3HNF - chains A and B; structure by X-ray diffraction, 3.16 A resolution.

== Chain A (and B) ==
Molecule: Ribonucleoside-diphosphate reductase large subunit
Source organism: Homo sapiens
Notes: EC 1.17.4.1; chain B of this document is another copy of the same molecule, construct and numbering; everything in this record applies to it too
UniProt: P23921 (RIR1_HUMAN); numbering as in UniProt (aligned over 1-792)
Amino-acid sequence (792 residues; numbered 1 to 792; the number before each row is that of its first residue):
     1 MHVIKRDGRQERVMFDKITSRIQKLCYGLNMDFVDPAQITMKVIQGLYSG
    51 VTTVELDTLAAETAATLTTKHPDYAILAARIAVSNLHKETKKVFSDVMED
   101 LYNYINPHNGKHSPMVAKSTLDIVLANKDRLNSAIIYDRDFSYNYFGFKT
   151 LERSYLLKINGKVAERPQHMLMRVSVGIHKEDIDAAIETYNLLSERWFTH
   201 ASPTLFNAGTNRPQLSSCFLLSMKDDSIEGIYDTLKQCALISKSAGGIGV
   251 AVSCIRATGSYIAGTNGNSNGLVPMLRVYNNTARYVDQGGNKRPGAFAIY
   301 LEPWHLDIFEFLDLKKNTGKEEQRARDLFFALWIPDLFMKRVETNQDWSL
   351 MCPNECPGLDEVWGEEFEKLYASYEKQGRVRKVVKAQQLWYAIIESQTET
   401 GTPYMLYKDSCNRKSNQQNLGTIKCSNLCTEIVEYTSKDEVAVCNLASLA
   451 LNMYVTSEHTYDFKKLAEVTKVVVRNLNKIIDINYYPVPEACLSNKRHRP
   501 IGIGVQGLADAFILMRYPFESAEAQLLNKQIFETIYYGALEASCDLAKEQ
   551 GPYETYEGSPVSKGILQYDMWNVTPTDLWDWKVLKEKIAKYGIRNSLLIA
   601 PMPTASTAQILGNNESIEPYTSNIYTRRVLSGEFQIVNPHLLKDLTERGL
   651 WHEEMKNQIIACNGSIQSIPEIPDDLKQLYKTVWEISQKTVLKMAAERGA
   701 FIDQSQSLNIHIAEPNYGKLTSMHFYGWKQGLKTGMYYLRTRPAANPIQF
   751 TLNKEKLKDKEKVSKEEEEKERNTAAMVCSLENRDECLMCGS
Unresolved in the structure: 1-13, 289-293, 317-325, 743-792 (chain B: 289-291, 630-631, 743-792)
Residues lining bound ligands:
  - dTTP (TTP), molecule 1: Asp226, Ser227, Ile228, Ile231, Ile255, Arg256, Ile262, Ala263, Gly264, Thr265, Ser269
  - dTTP (TTP), molecule 2: Lys243, Tyr285, Val286, Asp287, Gln288
Swiss-Prot annotation at these positions:
  - active site: Asn427 (Proton acceptor), Cys429 (Cysteine radical intermediate), Glu431 (Proton acceptor)
  - binding site (ATP): Lys5, Arg6, Glu11 to Lys17, Thr53, Asp57
  - binding site (GDP): Ser202, Ser217, Asn427, Glu431, Thr604 to Thr607
  - binding site (dTTP): Asp226 to Ile228, Lys243, Arg256, Ala263, Gly264
  - site: Cys218 (Important for hydrogen atom transfer), Cys444 (Important for hydrogen atom transfer), Tyr737 (Important for electron transfer), Tyr738 (Important for electron transfer), Cys787 (Interacts with thioredoxin/glutaredoxin), Cys790 (Interacts with thioredoxin/glutaredoxin)
  - modified residue: Lys17 (N6-acetyllysine), Lys376 (N6-acetyllysine), Thr751 (Phosphothreonine)
  - natural variant: Arg381 (R381C: In PEOB6; uncertain significance; R381H: In PEOB6; uncertain significance), Asn427 (N427K: Found at heterozygosity in a patient with features of progressive external ophthalmoplegia with mitochondrial DNA deletions; uncertain significance)
  - mutagenesis: Asp57 (D57N: Severely decreases interaction with AHCYL1 in the presence of dATP)

== Interface between chain A and chain B ==
Residue-residue contacts - 39 pairs, chain A then chain B:
  Arg212(A) - Gly264(B)
  Ile228(A) - Ala239(B)  hydrophobic
  Ile228(A) - Lys243(B)
  Ile228(A) - Val286(B)  hydrophobic
  Glu229(A) - Leu240(B)
  Ile231(A) - Tyr285(B)
  Tyr232(A) - Ala239(B)  hydrophobic
  Tyr232(A) - Thr282(B)  hydrogen bond
  Tyr232(A) - Tyr285(B)
  Tyr232(A) - Val286(B)
  Leu235(A) - Tyr232(B)  hydrophobic
  Lys236(A) - Glu229(B)  salt bridge
  Lys236(A) - Tyr232(B)
  Lys236(A) - Asp233(B)  salt bridge
  Ala239(A) - Ile228(B)
  Ala239(A) - Tyr232(B)  hydrophobic
  Thr265(A) - Lys243(B)
  Thr265(A) - Gln288(B)
  Asn270(A) - Asp287(B)
  Pro274(A) - Tyr285(B)
  Met275(A) - Tyr285(B)
  Arg277(A) - Asn281(B)  hydrogen bond
  Arg277(A) - Arg284(B)
  Val278(A) - Asn281(B)
  Val278(A) - Tyr285(B)  hydrophobic
  Asn281(A) - Arg277(B)  hydrogen bond (side chain-backbone)
  Asn281(A) - Val278(B)
  Asn281(A) - Asn281(B)  hydrogen bond
  Thr282(A) - Tyr232(B)  hydrogen bond
  Arg284(A) - Arg277(B)
  Tyr285(A) - Ile228(B)  hydrophobic
  Tyr285(A) - Ile231(B)
  Tyr285(A) - Tyr232(B)
  Tyr285(A) - Pro274(B)  hydrophobic
  Tyr285(A) - Met275(B)
  Tyr285(A) - Val278(B)  hydrophobic
  Asp287(A) - Asn270(B)
  Gln288(A) - Thr265(B)
  Gln288(A) - Gly267(B)
Also at the interface, not in a pair above, chain A (25 interface residues in all): Met115, Leu240, Lys243, Gly271, Val286
Also at the interface, not in a pair above, chain B (26 interface residues in all): Leu235, Lys236, Asn266

== Summary ==
Chain A and chain B form an interface of 25 and 26 residues respectively, with 5 hydrogen bonds and 2 salt
bridges. Polar pairs include Lys236(A)-Glu229(B), Lys236(A)-Asp233(B) and Tyr232(A)-Thr282(B). Ligands of
chain A: dTTP.
Both chains are Ribonucleoside-diphosphate reductase large subunit (Homo sapiens). Entry 3HNF (Crystal
structure of human ribonucleotide reductase 1 bound to the effectors TTP and dATP) was determined by X-ray
diffraction (same publication as 3HNC, 3HNE, 3PAW and 2WGH).
